PDB entry 6LT0 | electron microscopy, 3.20 A resolution | chains B and F of the 6 polymer chains in the assembly

# Chain B
Molecule: Guanine nucleotide exchange protein SMCR8
Source organism: Homo sapiens
UniProt: Q8TEV9 (SMCR8_HUMAN); residues 1-937 here = UniProt positions 1-937
Amino-acid sequence (937 residues; numbered 1 to 937; the number before each row is that of its first residue):
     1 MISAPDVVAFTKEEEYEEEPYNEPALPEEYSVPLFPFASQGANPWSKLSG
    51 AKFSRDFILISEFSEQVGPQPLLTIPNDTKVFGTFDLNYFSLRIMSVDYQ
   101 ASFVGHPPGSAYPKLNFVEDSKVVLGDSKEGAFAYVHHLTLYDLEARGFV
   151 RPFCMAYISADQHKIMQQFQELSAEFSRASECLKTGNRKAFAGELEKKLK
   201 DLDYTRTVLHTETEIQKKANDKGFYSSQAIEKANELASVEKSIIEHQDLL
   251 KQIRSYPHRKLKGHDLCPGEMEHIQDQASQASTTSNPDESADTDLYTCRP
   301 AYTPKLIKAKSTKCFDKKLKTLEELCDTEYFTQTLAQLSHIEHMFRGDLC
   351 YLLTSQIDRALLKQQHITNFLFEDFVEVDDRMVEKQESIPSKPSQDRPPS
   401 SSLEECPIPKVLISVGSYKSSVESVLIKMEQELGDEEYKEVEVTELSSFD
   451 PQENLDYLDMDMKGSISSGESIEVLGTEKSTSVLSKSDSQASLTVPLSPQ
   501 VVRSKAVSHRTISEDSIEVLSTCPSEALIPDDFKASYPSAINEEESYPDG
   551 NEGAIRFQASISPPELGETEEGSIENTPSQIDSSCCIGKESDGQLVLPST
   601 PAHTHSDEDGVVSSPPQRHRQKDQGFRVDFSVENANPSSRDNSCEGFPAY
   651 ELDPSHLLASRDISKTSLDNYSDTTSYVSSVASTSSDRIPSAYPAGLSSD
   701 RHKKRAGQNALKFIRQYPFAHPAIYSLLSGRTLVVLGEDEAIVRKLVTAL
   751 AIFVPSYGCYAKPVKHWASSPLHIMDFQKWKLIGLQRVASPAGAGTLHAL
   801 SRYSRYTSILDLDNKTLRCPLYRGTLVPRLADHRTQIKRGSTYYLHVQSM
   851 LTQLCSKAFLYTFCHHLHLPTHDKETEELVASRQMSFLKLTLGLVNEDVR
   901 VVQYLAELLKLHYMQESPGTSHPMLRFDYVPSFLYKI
Not modelled in the structure: 1-56, 65-77, 111, 122-128, 141-147, 193-327, 375-700, 790-794, 937
Curated features (UniProtKB/Swiss-Prot):
  - modified residue: Ser-402 (Phosphoserine), Ser-417 (Phosphoserine), Ser-468 (Phosphoserine), Ser-471 (Phosphoserine), Ser-489 (Phosphoserine), Ser-492 (Phosphoserine), Ser-498 (Phosphoserine), Ser-790 (Phosphoserine), Thr-796 (Phosphothreonine)
From the paper describing this entry:
  - mutagenesis - T862A/F863A/H865A/L867A, E907A/K910A/Y913A/M914A: unchanged binding to WD repeat-containing protein 41

# Chain F
Molecule: Guanine nucleotide exchange C9orf72
Source organism: Homo sapiens
UniProt: Q96LT7 (CI072_HUMAN); residue numbers follow UniProt; this construct covers 1-481
Amino-acid sequence (481 residues; each row starts with the number of its first residue):
     1 MSTLCPPPSPAVAKTEIALSGKSPLLAATFAYWDNILGPRVRHIWAPKTE
    51 QVLLSDGEITFLANHTLNGEILRNAESGAIDVKFFVLSEKGVIIVSLIFD
   101 GNWNGDRSTYGLSIILPQTELSFYLPLHRVCVDRLTHIIRKGRIWMHKER
   151 QENVQKIILEGTERMEDQGQSIIPMLTGEVIPVMELLSSMKSHSVPEEID
   201 IADTVLNDDDIGDSCHEGFLLNAISSHLQTCGCSVVVGSSAEKVNKIVRT
   251 LCLFLTPAERKCSRLCEAESSFKYESGLFVQGLLKDSTGSFVLPFRQVMY
   301 APYPTTHIDVDVNTVKQMPPCHEHIYNQRRYMRSELTAFWRATSEEDMAQ
   351 DTIIYTDESFTPDLNIFQDVLHRDTLVKAFLDQVFQLKPGLSLRSTFLAQ
   401 FLLVLHRKALTLIKYIEDDTQKGKKPFKSLRNLKIDLDLTAEGDLNIIMA
   451 LAEKIKPGLHSFIFGRPFYTSVQERDVLMTF
Not modelled in the structure: 1-12, 34-39, 72-77, 100-108, 150-171, 341-365, 466-481
Curated features (UniProtKB/Swiss-Prot):
  - region: Ser-461 to Phe-481 (Required for the homodimerization of the C9orf72-SMCR8 complex)

# Chain B / chain F interface
Pairs across the interface (9; chain B residue first):
  Arg-823(B) / Pro-319(F)
  Arg-823(B) / Gln-368(F)
  Asp-832(B) / Arg-431(F)  salt bridge
  Arg-834(B) / Arg-431(F)  hydrogen bond (backbone-side chain)
  Thr-835(B) / Arg-431(F)
  Gln-836(B) / Arg-431(F)
  Lys-889(B) / Asp-369(F)  salt bridge
  Asn-896(B) / Gln-368(F)  hydrogen bond
  Asn-896(B) / Asp-369(F)
Other interface residues (no listed pair), chain B (9 interface residues in all): Val-895, Glu-897
Other interface residues (no listed pair), chain F (8 interface residues in all): Met-318, Glu-323, Val-370, Leu-371

# Summary
Chain B and chain F form an interface of 9 and 8 residues respectively; the contacts include 2 hydrogen bonds
and 2 salt bridges. Polar pairs include Asp-832(B)/Arg-431(F), Lys-889(B)/Asp-369(F) and
Arg-834(B)/Arg-431(F). From the paper: T862A/F863A/H865A/L867A and E907A/K910A/Y913A/M914A of chain B leave
binding to WD repeat-containing protein 41 unchanged.
Chain B is Guanine nucleotide exchange protein SMCR8 and chain F is Guanine nucleotide exchange C9orf72, both
from Homo sapiens; the structure, cryo-EM structure of C9ORF72-SMCR8-WDR41, was determined by electron
microscopy.
